PDB entry 4PJC | X-ray diffraction, 2.50 A resolution | chains A and F of the 4 polymer chains in the assembly

[Chain A]
Molecule: Major histocompatibility complex class I-related gene protein
Source organism: Homo sapiens
UniProt: Q95460 (HMR1_HUMAN); residues 1-270 here correspond to UniProt positions 23-292 (UniProt number = residue number + 22)
Chain sequence (271 residues; each row starts with the number of its first residue; numbering starts at 0):
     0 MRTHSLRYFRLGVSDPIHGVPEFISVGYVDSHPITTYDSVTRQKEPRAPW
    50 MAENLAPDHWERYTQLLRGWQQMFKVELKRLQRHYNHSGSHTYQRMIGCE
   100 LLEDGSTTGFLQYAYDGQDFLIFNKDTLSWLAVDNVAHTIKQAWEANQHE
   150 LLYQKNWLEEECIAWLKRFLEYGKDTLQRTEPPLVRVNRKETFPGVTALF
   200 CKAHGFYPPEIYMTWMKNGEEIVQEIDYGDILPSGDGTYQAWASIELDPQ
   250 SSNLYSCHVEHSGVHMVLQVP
Not modelled in the structure: 247-252, 270
Construct notes: initiating methionine (0); engineered mutation Ser261 (Cys283 in Q95460)
Curated features (UniProtKB/Swiss-Prot):
  - binding site (5-(2-oxoethylideneamino)-6-(D-ribitylamino)uracil): Arg9, Ser24, Lys43, Arg94, Tyr152, Gln153
  - binding site (5-(2-oxopropylideneamino)-6-(D-ribitylamino)uracil): Arg9, Ser24, Lys43, Arg94, Tyr152, Gln153
  - binding site (7-hydroxy-6-methyl-8-(1-D-ribityl)lumazine): Arg9, Ser24, Lys43, Arg94, Tyr152, Gln153
  - binding site (8-(9H-purin-6-yl)-2-oxa-8-azabicyclo[3.3.1]nona-3,6-diene-4,6-dicarbaldehyde): Arg9, Lys43, His58, Arg94
  - binding site (2-amino-4-oxopteridine-6-carbaldehyde): Lys43
  - binding site (pyridoxal): Lys43
  - glycosylation: Asn85 (N-linked (GlcNAc...) asparagine)
Disulfide bonds: Cys98-Cys161, Cys200-Cys256
Glycans and other covalent adducts: compound 2LJ linked to Lys43
Residues lining bound ligands:
  - 2LJ (1-deoxy-1-({2,6-dioxo-5-[(E)-propylideneamino]-1,2,3,6-tetrahydropyrimidin-4-yl}amino)-D-ribitol): Tyr7, Phe8, Arg9, Ser24, Thr34, His58, Tyr62, Leu66, Trp69, Arg94, Ile96, Tyr152, Gln153, Trp156
  - B3P (2-[3-(2-hydroxy-1,1-dihydroxymethyl-ethylamino)-propylamino]-2-hydroxymethyl-propane-1,3-diol): Arg9, Trp69, Met72, Glu76, Arg94, Tyr112, Trp143, Asn146, Glu149
What the authors report for this chain:
  - mutagenesis - K43A (Tm50 46 degC): decreased stability in response to 2LJ

[Chain F]
Molecule: TCR-beta
Source organism: Homo sapiens
Chain sequence (246 residues; each row starts with the number of its first residue; numbers below 1 keep their minus sign (His-1 is residue -1)):
    -1 HMNAGVTQTPKFQVLKTGQSMTLQCAQDMNHNSMYWYRQDPGMGLRLIYY
    49 SASEGTTDKGEVPNGYNVSRLNKREFSLRLESAAPSQTSVYFCASSAAVE
    99 GGNTIYFGEGSRLTVLEDLKNVFPPEVAVFEPSEAEISHTQKATLVCLAT
   149 GFYPDHVELSWWVNGKEVHSGVCTDPQPLKEQPALNDSRYALSSRLRVSA
   199 TFWQNPRNHFRCQVQFYGLSENDEWTQDRAKPVTQIVSAEAWGRAD
Not modelled in the structure: -1 to 2, 242-244
Disulfide bonds: Cys23-Cys91, Cys145-Cys210
Residues lining bound ligands: B3P (2-[3-(2-hydroxy-1,1-dihydroxymethyl-ethylamino)-propylamino]-2-hydroxymethyl-propane-1,3-diol): Ala96, Glu98, Gly100, Asn101
What the authors report for this chain:
  - binding site for 2LJ: Glu98
  - conformationally variable residues (side-chain flip): Glu98

[How chain A and chain F interact]
Residue-residue contacts (22):
  Arg41(A) - Gly53(F)  hydrogen bond (side chain-backbone)
  Arg61(A) - Tyr48(F)  hydrogen bond
  Gln64(A) - Tyr48(F)
  Gln64(A) - Ala50(F)
  Gln64(A) - Thr54(F)  hydrogen bond
  Gln64(A) - Thr55(F)
  Gln64(A) - Asp56(F)
  Leu65(A) - Val97(F)  hydrophobic
  Arg67(A) - Ser51(F)  hydrogen bond (backbone-side chain)
  Arg67(A) - Thr54(F)  hydrogen bond
  Gly68(A) - Ala50(F)
  Gly68(A) - Ser51(F)
  Trp69(A) - Glu98(F)  hydrogen bond
  Gln71(A) - Ser51(F)
  Met72(A) - Asn30(F)
  Met72(A) - Ala95(F)
  Asn146(A) - Gly100(F)  hydrogen bond (side chain-backbone)
  His148(A) - Gly100(F)
  Glu149(A) - Gly99(F)
  Glu149(A) - Gly100(F)
  Tyr152(A) - Glu98(F)
  Tyr152(A) - Gly99(F)
Other interface residues (no listed pair), chain A (15 interface residues in all): Arg9, Glu60
Other interface residues (no listed pair), chain F (15 interface residues in all): Glu52, Ala96
Interface features reported in the paper:
  - pairs named by the authors: Glu98(F)-Trp69(A) (hydrogen bond)

[In short]
Chain A and chain F each contribute 15 residues to their interface; the contacts include 7 hydrogen bonds.
Among the polar pairs are Arg41(A)-Gly53(F), Arg61(A)-Tyr48(F) and Gln64(A)-Thr54(F). The paper describes a
hydrogen bond between Glu98(F) and Trp69(A). The paper reports a binding site for 2LJ at Glu98(F); K43A of
chain A reduces stability in response to 2LJ.
Chain A is Major histocompatibility complex class I-related gene protein and chain F is TCR-beta, both from
Homo sapiens; the structure, Structure of human MR1-5-OP-RU in complex with human MAIT C-A11 TCR, was
determined by X-ray diffraction (same publication as 4PJ5, 4PJ7, 4PJ8, 4PJ9, 4PJA, 4PJB and 7 further
entries).
